Entry 7SXG (X-ray diffraction, 2.40 A resolution); this record covers chains A and B.

[Chain A]
Molecule: Glycogen synthase kinase-3 alpha
From: Homo sapiens
Notes: EC 2.7.11.26, 2.7.11.1
Reference sequence: P49840 (GSK3A_HUMAN); numbering as in UniProt (aligned over 103-445)
Chain sequence (343 residues; numbered 103 to 445; the number before each row is that of its first residue):
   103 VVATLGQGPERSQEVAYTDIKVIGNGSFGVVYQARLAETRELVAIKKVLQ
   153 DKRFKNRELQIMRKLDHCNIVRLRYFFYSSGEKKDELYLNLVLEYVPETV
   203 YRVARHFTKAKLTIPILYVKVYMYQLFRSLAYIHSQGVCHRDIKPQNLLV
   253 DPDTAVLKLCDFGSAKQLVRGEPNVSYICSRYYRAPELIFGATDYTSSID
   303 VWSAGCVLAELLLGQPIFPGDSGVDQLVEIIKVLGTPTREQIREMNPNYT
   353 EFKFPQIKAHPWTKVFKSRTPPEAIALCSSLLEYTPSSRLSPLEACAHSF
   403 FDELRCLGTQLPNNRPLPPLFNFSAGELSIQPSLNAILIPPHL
Disordered / not traced: 110, 114-115, 139-141, 185-187
Modified positions: Tyr279 (O-phosphotyrosine; PTR)
Swiss-Prot annotation at these positions:
  - active site: Asp244 (Proton acceptor)
  - binding site (ATP): Ile125 to Val133, Lys148
  - modified residue: Tyr279 (Phosphotyrosine)
Small-molecule neighbours: D1E ((4S,5R,8R)-4-ethyl-8-fluoro-4-[3-(3-fluoro-5-methoxypyridin-4-yl)phenyl]-7,7-dimethyl-4,5,6,7,8,9-hexahydro-2H-pyrazolo[3,4-b]quinolin-5-ol): Ile125, Val133, Tyr134, Ala146, Lys148, Glu160, Val173, Leu195, Glu196, Tyr197, Val198, Pro199, Glu200, Thr201, Arg204, Gln248, Asn249, Leu251, Cys262, Asp263
From the paper describing this entry:
  - binding site for D1E: Ile125, Lys148
  - conformationally variable residues (side-chain flip): Ile125

[Chain B]
Molecule: Axin peptide
Chain sequence (18 residues; each row starts with the number of its first residue):
   383 LLPQKFAEELIHRLEAVQ

[How chain A and chain B interact]
Contacting residue pairs (22):
  Ile291(A) with Phe388(B)
  Val326(A) with Phe388(B), hydrophobic; Arg395(B)
  Asp327(A) with Arg395(B)
  Leu329(A) with Leu392(B), hydrophobic
  Val330(A) with Leu392(B), hydrophobic; Arg395(B)
  Ile333(A) with Leu396(B), hydrophobic
  Tyr351(A) with Pro385(B); Phe388(B)
  Phe354(A) with Pro385(B); Gln386(B); Ala389(B), hydrophobic
  Lys355(A) with Ile393(B)
  Phe356(A) with Ala389(B); Leu392(B), hydrophobic; Ile393(B), hydrophobic
  Pro357(A) with Ile393(B); Glu397(B)
  Gln358(A) with Gln400(B)
  Ile359(A) with Leu396(B); Gln400(B)
Interface residues without a listed pair, chain A (17 interface residues in all): Phe292, Asp323, Ser324, Asn350
Interface residues without a listed pair, chain B (12 interface residues in all): Glu391, Val399

[In short]
17 residues of chain A face 12 of chain B across their interface. Bound to chain A: compound D1E. UniProt
lists active-site residue Asp244(A) and 10 ATP-binding residues on chain A. The paper reports a binding site
for D1E at Ile125(A) and Lys148(A); conformational variability at Ile125(A).
Here chain A is Glycogen synthase kinase-3 alpha (Homo sapiens) and chain B is Axin peptide. Entry 7SXG
(BIO-8546 bound GSK3alpha-axin complex) was determined by X-ray diffraction together with 7SXF, 7SXH and 7SXJ
from the same study.
